PDB entry 8XXP | electron microscopy, 2.60 A resolution | chains A and D of the 8 polymer chains in the assembly

== Chain A ==
Protein: DNA-directed RNA polymerase subunit
From: African swine fever virus
Notes: EC 2.7.7.6
UniProtKB: A0A3S7XUW7 (A0A3S7XUW7_ASF); residues 1-1441 here = UniProt positions 1-1441
Chain sequence (1441 residues; numbered 1 to 1441; the number before each row is that of its first residue):
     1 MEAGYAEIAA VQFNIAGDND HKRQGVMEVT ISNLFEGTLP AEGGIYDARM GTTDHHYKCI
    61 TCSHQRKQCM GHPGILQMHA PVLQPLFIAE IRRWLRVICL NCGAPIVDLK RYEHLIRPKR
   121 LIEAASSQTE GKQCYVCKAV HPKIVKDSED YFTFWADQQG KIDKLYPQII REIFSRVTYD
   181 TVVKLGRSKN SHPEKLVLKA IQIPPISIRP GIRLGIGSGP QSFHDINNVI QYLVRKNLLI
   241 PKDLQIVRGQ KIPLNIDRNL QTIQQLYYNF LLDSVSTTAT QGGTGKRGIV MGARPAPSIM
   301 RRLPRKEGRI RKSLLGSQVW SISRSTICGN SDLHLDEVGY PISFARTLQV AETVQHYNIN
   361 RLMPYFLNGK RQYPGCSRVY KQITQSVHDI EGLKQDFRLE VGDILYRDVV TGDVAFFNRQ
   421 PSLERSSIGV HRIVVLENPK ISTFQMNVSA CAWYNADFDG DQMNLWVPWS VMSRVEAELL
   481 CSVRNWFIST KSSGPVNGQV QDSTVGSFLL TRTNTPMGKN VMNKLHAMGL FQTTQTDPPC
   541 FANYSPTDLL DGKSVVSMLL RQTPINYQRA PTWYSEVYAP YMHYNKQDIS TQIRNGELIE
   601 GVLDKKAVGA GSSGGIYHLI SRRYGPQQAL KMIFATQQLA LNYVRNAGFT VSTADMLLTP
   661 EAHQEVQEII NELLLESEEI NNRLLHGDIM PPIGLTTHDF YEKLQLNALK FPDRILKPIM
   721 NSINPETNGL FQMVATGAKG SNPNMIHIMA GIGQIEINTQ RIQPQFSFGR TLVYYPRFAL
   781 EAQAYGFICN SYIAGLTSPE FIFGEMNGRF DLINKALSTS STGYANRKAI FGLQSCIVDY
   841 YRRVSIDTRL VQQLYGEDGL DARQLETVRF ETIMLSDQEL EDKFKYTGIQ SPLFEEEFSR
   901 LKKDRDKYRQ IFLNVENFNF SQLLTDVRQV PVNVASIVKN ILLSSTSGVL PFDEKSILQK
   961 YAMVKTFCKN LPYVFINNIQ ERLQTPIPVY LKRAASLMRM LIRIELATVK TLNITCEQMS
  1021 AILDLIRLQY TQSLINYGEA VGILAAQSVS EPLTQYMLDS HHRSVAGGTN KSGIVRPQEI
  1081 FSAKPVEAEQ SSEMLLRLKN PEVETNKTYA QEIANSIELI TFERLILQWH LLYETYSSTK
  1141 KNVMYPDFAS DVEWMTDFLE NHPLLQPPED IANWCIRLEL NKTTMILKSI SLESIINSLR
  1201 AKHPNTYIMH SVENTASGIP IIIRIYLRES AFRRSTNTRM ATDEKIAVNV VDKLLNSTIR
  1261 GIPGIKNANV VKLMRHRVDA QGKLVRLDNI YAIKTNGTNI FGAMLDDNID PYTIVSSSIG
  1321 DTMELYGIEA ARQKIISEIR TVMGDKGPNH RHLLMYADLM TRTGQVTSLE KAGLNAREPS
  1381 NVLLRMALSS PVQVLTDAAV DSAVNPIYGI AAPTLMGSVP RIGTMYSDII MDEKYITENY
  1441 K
Not modelled in the structure: 213-224, 275-294
Metal / ion sites: Zn2+ site 1: C59, C62, C69, H72; Zn2+ site 2: C99, C102, C134, C137; Mg2+: D457, D459, D461

== Chain D ==
Protein: DNA-directed RNA polymerase RPB5 homolog
From: African swine fever virus
UniProtKB: A0A0A1E0C1 (A0A0A1E0C1_ASF); numbering as in UniProt (aligned over 1-205)
Chain sequence (205 residues; each row starts with the number of its first residue):
     1 MAMQKLFTYI YEFIEYRKMV LLEEKVPYDK FVQMVLNTGF FRINAETLNH GIVSVFIFGA
    61 NGKYVHHGGD MRTLLTNTLN EKKHYEELIL IVDKPVLSKK NILDIIVEQR AANPTIVINI
   121 YPYHLFCINI PKVSAIPKHK LITQEEAQEF LGREYLQPQD LMQISASDPP VVWLGGRPGD
   181 FVQIERPSET AMHAVVIRFI TKSKI

== Interface between chain A and chain D ==
Pairs across the interface - 102 pairs, chain A then chain D:
  Y841(A) with R153(D), hydrogen bond (side chain-backbone); E154(D); Y155(D)
  R843(A) with E154(D), salt bridge; L156(D)
  T848(A) with D160(D), hydrogen bond
  R849(A) with D160(D)
  L850(A) with L156(D), hydrophobic; D160(D), hydrogen bond (backbone-backbone); L161(D), hydrophobic; M162(D)
  V851(A) with M162(D)
  Q853(A) with F150(D); E154(D), hydrogen bond
  G856(A) with T190(D), hydrogen bond (backbone-side chain)
  E857(A) with R186(D); S188(D), hydrogen bond; T190(D); A191(D)
  D858(A) with T190(D); A191(D)
  K907(A) with H193(D)
  I911(A) with M192(D), hydrophobic; H193(D)
  F912(A) with S188(D); M192(D), hydrophobic
  N914(A) with S134(D), hydrogen bond (side chain-backbone)
  V915(A) with P187(D), hydrophobic; E189(D)
  N917(A) with S134(D)
  F918(A) with S134(D); A135(D), hydrophobic; P187(D), hydrophobic
  Q922(A) with E189(D), hydrogen bond
  R928(A) with E189(D), hydrogen bond (side chain-backbone)
  P988(A) with R153(D)
  V989(A) with V195(D), hydrophobic
  Y990(A) with R153(D), hydrogen bond; E154(D), hydrogen bond; V195(D)
  R993(A) with E185(D), salt bridge; H193(D); V195(D)
  S996(A) with H193(D), hydrogen bond
  L997(A) with T190(D); A191(D); M192(D), hydrophobic
  M1000(A) with M192(D), hydrophobic
  F1301(A) with A2(D), hydrophobic; H124(D); C127(D), hydrophobic
  M1304(A) with K5(D); H124(D); I128(D), hydrophobic
  L1305(A) with M1(D); A2(D); K5(D)
  D1307(A) with K5(D), salt bridge
  P1311(A) with I128(D)
  Y1312(A) with Y9(D), hydrogen bond; I128(D), hydrophobic; N129(D); K132(D); V133(D); S134(D), hydrogen bond (backbone-side chain)
  M1323(A) with D168(D)
  E1324(A) with K94(D), salt bridge; H124(D)
  L1325(A) with H124(D); I130(D); P169(D)
  Y1326(A) with V133(D), hydrophobic; I136(D); P169(D); P170(D)
  G1327(A) with D168(D); P169(D)
  I1328(A) with I164(D), hydrophobic; D168(D), hydrogen bond (backbone-side chain)
  E1329(A) with P137(D); H139(D); I184(D); R186(D), salt bridge; R198(D), salt bridge
  A1330(A) with A135(D)
  R1332(A) with R186(D)
  Q1333(A) with P187(D), hydrogen bond (side chain-backbone)
  R1340(A) with E189(D), salt bridge
  H1350(A) with E189(D); T190(D)
  R1351(A) with T190(D)
  L1354(A) with T190(D)
  D1358(A) with R186(D), salt bridge
  T1361(A) with R198(D), hydrogen bond (backbone-side chain)
  R1362(A) with D160(D); L161(D), hydrogen bond (side chain-backbone); M162(D); Q163(D), hydrogen bond (backbone-backbone); R198(D)
  T1363(A) with Q163(D)
  G1364(A) with Q163(D), hydrogen bond (backbone-backbone); R198(D)
Other interface residues (no listed pair), chain A (58 interface residues in all): Q852, Y908, Q929, I976, L991, T1313, N1349
Other interface residues (no listed pair), chain D (47 interface residues in all): Y123, Q159, Q183, A194, V196

== Summary ==
The interface between chain A and chain D involves 58 residues on one side and 47 on the other; the contacts
include 20 hydrogen bonds and 8 salt bridges. Among the polar pairs are R843(A)-E154(D), R993(A)-E185(D) and
D1307(A)-K5(D).
Chain A is DNA-directed RNA polymerase subunit and chain D is DNA-directed RNA polymerase RPB5 homolog, both
from African swine fever virus; the structure, ASFV RNAP core complex, was determined by electron microscopy
together with 8Y0E, 8XX4, 8XX5, 8XXT and 8XY6 from the same study.
